Entry 6GCH (X-ray diffraction, 2.10 A resolution); this record covers chains F and G of the 3 polymer chains in the assembly.

[Chain F]
Molecule: Gamma-chymotrypsin A
From: Bos taurus
Notes: EC 3.4.21.1
Reference sequence: P00766 (CTRA_BOVIN); residue numbers follow UniProt; this construct covers 16-146
Amino-acid sequence (131 residues; row label = number of the first residue in the row):
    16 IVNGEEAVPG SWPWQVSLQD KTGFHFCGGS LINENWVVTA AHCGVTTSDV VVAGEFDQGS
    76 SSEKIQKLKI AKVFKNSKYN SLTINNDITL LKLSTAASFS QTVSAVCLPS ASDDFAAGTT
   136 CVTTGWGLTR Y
Disulfide bonds: Cys-42/Cys-58
Small-molecule neighbours: APF (1,1,1-trifluoro-3-acetamido-4-phenyl butan-2-one(N-acetyl-L-phenylalanyl trifluoromethyl ketone)): Phe-41, Cys-42, His-57, Ser-96, Leu-97
UniProt features mapped onto this chain:
  - active site (Charge relay system): His-57, Asp-102

[Chain G]
Molecule: Gamma-chymotrypsin A
From: Bos taurus
Notes: EC 3.4.21.1
Reference sequence: P00766 (CTRA_BOVIN); numbering as in UniProt (aligned over 149-245)
Amino-acid sequence (97 residues; numbered 149 to 245; the number before each row is that of its first residue):
   149 ANTPDRLQQA SLPLLSNTNC KKYWGTKIKD AMICAGASGV SSCMGDSGGP LVCKKNGAWT
   209 LVGIVSWGSS TCSTSTPGVY ARVTALVNWV QQTLAAN
Unresolved in the structure: 149-150
Disulfide bonds: Cys-168/Cys-182, Cys-191/Cys-220
Covalently attached groups: compound APF linked to Ser-195
Small-molecule neighbours: APF (1,1,1-trifluoro-3-acetamido-4-phenyl butan-2-one(N-acetyl-L-phenylalanyl trifluoromethyl ketone)): Ser-190, Cys-191, Met-192, Gly-193, Asp-194, Val-213, Ser-214, Trp-215, Gly-216, Ser-217, Cys-220
UniProt features mapped onto this chain:
  - active site: Ser-195 (Charge relay system)

[Interface between chain F and chain G]
Inter-chain disulfides: Cys-136(F)/Cys-201(G)
Residue-residue contacts (144; chain F residue first):
  Ile-16(F) / Ser-189(G)
  Ile-16(F) / Asp-194(G)  hydrogen bond (backbone-side chain)
  Val-17(F) / Val-188(G)
  Val-17(F) / Ser-189(G)  hydrogen bond (backbone-backbone)
  Val-17(F) / Thr-222(G)
  Asn-18(F) / Gly-187(G)  hydrogen bond (side chain-backbone)
  Asn-18(F) / Val-188(G)
  Asn-18(F) / Thr-222(G)
  Gly-19(F) / Gln-156(G)
  Gly-19(F) / Gln-157(G)
  Glu-20(F) / Gln-156(G)  hydrogen bond (backbone-side chain)
  Glu-20(F) / Gln-157(G)  hydrogen bond
  Glu-21(F) / Arg-154(G)  salt bridge
  Glu-21(F) / Leu-155(G)
  Glu-21(F) / Gln-156(G)
  Glu-21(F) / Gln-157(G)
  Ala-22(F) / Leu-155(G)  hydrogen bond (backbone-backbone)
  Ala-22(F) / Gln-157(G)
  Trp-27(F) / Gln-157(G)  hydrogen bond
  Trp-27(F) / Trp-207(G)
  Trp-29(F) / Pro-198(G)
  Gln-30(F) / Leu-155(G)
  Gln-30(F) / Pro-198(G)
  His-40(F) / Gly-193(G)  hydrogen bond (side chain-backbone)
  Cys-42(F) / Ser-195(G)  hydrogen bond (side chain-backbone)
  Gly-43(F) / Ser-195(G)  hydrogen bond (backbone-backbone)
  Gly-43(F) / Gly-196(G)
  Gly-43(F) / Gly-197(G)
  Gly-44(F) / Gly-196(G)
  Gly-44(F) / Pro-198(G)
  Ser-45(F) / Pro-198(G)
  Asn-48(F) / Leu-242(G)
  Trp-51(F) / Leu-242(G)
  Trp-51(F) / Asn-245(G)
  Val-53(F) / Gly-196(G)
  Val-53(F) / Leu-209(G)  hydrophobic
  Val-53(F) / Ile-212(G)  hydrophobic
  Thr-54(F) / Gly-196(G)
  Thr-54(F) / Ile-212(G)
  Ala-55(F) / Gly-196(G)
  Ala-55(F) / Ile-212(G)  hydrophobic
  Ala-55(F) / Val-213(G)
  His-57(F) / Ser-195(G)  hydrogen bond
  His-57(F) / Ser-214(G)
  Cys-58(F) / Ser-195(G)
  Phe-71(F) / Asp-153(G)
  Phe-71(F) / Arg-154(G)
  Phe-71(F) / Leu-155(G)  hydrogen bond (backbone-backbone)
  Asp-72(F) / Asp-153(G)
  Asp-72(F) / Arg-154(G)  salt bridge
  Gln-73(F) / Pro-152(G)  hydrogen bond (side chain-backbone)
  Gln-73(F) / Asp-153(G)  hydrogen bond (backbone-backbone)
  Gly-74(F) / Asp-153(G)
  Phe-89(F) / Trp-237(G)
  Phe-89(F) / Asn-245(G)
  Asn-91(F) / Trp-237(G)
  Lys-93(F) / Trp-237(G)
  Thr-98(F) / Met-180(G)
  Ile-99(F) / Met-180(G)
  Ile-99(F) / Ser-214(G)
  Ile-99(F) / Trp-215(G)
  Asn-100(F) / Lys-177(G)
  Asn-100(F) / Ala-179(G)
  Asn-100(F) / Met-180(G)
  Asn-101(F) / Ala-179(G)
  Asn-101(F) / Leu-234(G)
  Asp-102(F) / Ser-214(G)  hydrogen bond
  Asp-102(F) / Ala-229(G)
  Ile-103(F) / Ile-212(G)  hydrophobic
  Ile-103(F) / Leu-234(G)  hydrophobic
  Ile-103(F) / Trp-237(G)  hydrophobic
  Leu-105(F) / Trp-237(G)  hydrophobic
  Leu-105(F) / Val-238(G)  hydrophobic
  Lys-107(F) / Asn-245(G)
  Val-121(F) / Leu-209(G)  hydrophobic
  Cys-122(F) / Trp-207(G)  hydrogen bond (backbone-backbone)
  Cys-122(F) / Thr-208(G)
  Cys-122(F) / Leu-209(G)  hydrogen bond (backbone-backbone)
  Leu-123(F) / Leu-209(G)  hydrophobic
  Leu-123(F) / Val-231(G)  hydrophobic
  Leu-123(F) / Val-235(G)  hydrophobic
  Leu-123(F) / Val-238(G)  hydrophobic
  Pro-124(F) / Leu-209(G)
  Pro-124(F) / Val-231(G)
  Pro-124(F) / Val-235(G)
  Ser-125(F) / Thr-232(G)  hydrogen bond (backbone-side chain)
  Ala-126(F) / Thr-232(G)
  Ala-126(F) / Val-235(G)
  Ala-126(F) / Asn-236(G)
  Asp-128(F) / Lys-203(G)  salt bridge
  Phe-130(F) / Cys-201(G)  hydrophobic
  Phe-130(F) / Lys-203(G)
  Phe-130(F) / Thr-208(G)
  Phe-130(F) / Val-210(G)  hydrophobic
  Ala-132(F) / Leu-162(G)
  Ala-132(F) / Leu-163(G)
  Ala-132(F) / Ser-164(G)
  Gly-133(F) / Leu-162(G)  hydrogen bond (backbone-backbone)
  Thr-134(F) / Leu-160(G)
  Thr-134(F) / Pro-161(G)
  Thr-134(F) / Leu-162(G)  hydrogen bond (backbone-backbone)
  Thr-135(F) / Ser-159(G)
  Thr-135(F) / Leu-160(G)
  Cys-136(F) / Ala-158(G)
  Cys-136(F) / Ser-159(G)
  Cys-136(F) / Leu-160(G)  hydrogen bond (backbone-backbone)
  Cys-136(F) / Leu-162(G)  hydrophobic
  Cys-136(F) / Val-200(G)
  Cys-136(F) / Cys-201(G)  disulfide
  Val-137(F) / Ala-158(G)
  Val-137(F) / Pro-198(G)
  Val-137(F) / Leu-199(G)
  Val-137(F) / Val-200(G)  hydrogen bond (backbone-backbone)
  Val-137(F) / Trp-207(G)  hydrophobic
  Thr-138(F) / Gln-157(G)
  Thr-138(F) / Ala-158(G)  hydrogen bond (backbone-backbone)
  Thr-138(F) / Leu-160(G)
  Thr-138(F) / Ser-190(G)  hydrogen bond
  Thr-138(F) / Pro-198(G)  hydrogen bond (side chain-backbone)
  Thr-138(F) / Val-213(G)
  Thr-139(F) / Gln-156(G)
  Thr-139(F) / Gln-157(G)
  Thr-139(F) / Pro-198(G)
  Gly-140(F) / Leu-155(G)
  Gly-140(F) / Gln-156(G)  hydrogen bond (backbone-backbone)
  Gly-140(F) / Asp-194(G)
  Trp-141(F) / Thr-151(G)
  Trp-141(F) / Pro-152(G)
  Trp-141(F) / Asp-153(G)  hydrogen bond (side chain-backbone)
  Trp-141(F) / Arg-154(G)
  Trp-141(F) / Leu-155(G)  hydrophobic
  Trp-141(F) / Asp-194(G)
  Gly-142(F) / Pro-152(G)
  Gly-142(F) / Cys-191(G)
  Gly-142(F) / Met-192(G)
  Gly-142(F) / Gly-193(G)
  Gly-142(F) / Asp-194(G)  hydrogen bond (backbone-side chain)
  Leu-143(F) / Thr-151(G)
  Leu-143(F) / Cys-191(G)
  Leu-143(F) / Met-192(G)  hydrogen bond (backbone-backbone)
  Thr-144(F) / Pro-152(G)
  Tyr-146(F) / Met-192(G)  hydrophobic
  Tyr-146(F) / Ser-218(G)
  Tyr-146(F) / Thr-219(G)
Interface residues without a listed pair, chain F (65 interface residues in all): Val-23, Phe-41, Ile-47, Lys-90, Thr-104, Ala-131
Interface residues without a listed pair, chain G (59 interface residues in all): Ala-206, Cys-220, Tyr-228, Gln-239, Thr-241

[Summary]
The interface between chain F and chain G involves 65 residues on one side and 59 on the other, with 1
disulfide bond, 29 hydrogen bonds and 3 salt bridges. Polar contacts include Glu-21(F)/Arg-154(G),
Asp-72(F)/Arg-154(G) and Asp-128(F)/Lys-203(G). Chain F binds compound APF.
Chain F is Gamma-chymotrypsin A and chain G is Gamma-chymotrypsin A, both from Bos taurus; the structure,
Structure of chymotrypsin-*trifluoromethyl ketone inhibitor complexes. comparison of slowly and rapidly
equilibrating inhibitors, was determined by X-ray diffraction, deposited together with 7GCH.
